PDB entry 6WZQ | X-ray diffraction, 1.45 A resolution | chains A and B

Chain A (and B):
Molecule: Nucleoprotein
Organism: Severe acute respiratory syndrome coronavirus 2
Notes: chain B of this document is another copy of the same molecule, construct and numbering; everything in this record applies to it too
Reference sequence: P0DTC9 (NCAP_SARS2); residues 247-364 here = UniProt positions 247-364
Amino-acid sequence (137 residues; numbered 228 to 364; the number before each row is that of its first residue):
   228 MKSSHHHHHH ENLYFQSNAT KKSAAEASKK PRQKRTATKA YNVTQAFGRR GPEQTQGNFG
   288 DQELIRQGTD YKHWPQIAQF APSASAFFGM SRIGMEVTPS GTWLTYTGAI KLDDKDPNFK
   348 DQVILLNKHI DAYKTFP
Not modelled in the structure: 228-250
Sequence notes: expression tag (228-246)

Interface between chain A and chain B:
Residue-residue contacts (131):
  Arg-259(A) / Ala-313(B)
  Arg-259(A) / Met-317(B)
  Gln-260(A) / Gln-306(B)  hydrogen bond (side chain-backbone)
  Gln-260(A) / Phe-307(B)
  Gln-260(A) / Ala-308(B)
  Gln-260(A) / Pro-309(B)
  Gln-260(A) / Ser-310(B)  hydrogen bond (backbone-backbone)
  Gln-260(A) / Ala-313(B)
  Gln-260(A) / Met-317(B)
  Gln-260(A) / Ile-337(B)
  Lys-261(A) / Ala-305(B)  hydrogen bond (side chain-backbone)
  Lys-261(A) / Gln-306(B)
  Lys-261(A) / Ala-308(B)  hydrogen bond (side chain-backbone)
  Arg-262(A) / Ser-310(B)  hydrogen bond (backbone-side chain)
  Arg-262(A) / Ser-312(B)
  Arg-262(A) / Ala-313(B)
  Thr-263(A) / Ser-312(B)
  Ala-264(A) / Ser-312(B)  hydrogen bond (backbone-side chain)
  Phe-274(A) / Ser-312(B)
  Phe-274(A) / Ala-313(B)  hydrophobic
  Phe-274(A) / Gly-316(B)
  Phe-274(A) / Met-317(B)  hydrophobic
  Arg-277(A) / Gly-316(B)  hydrogen bond (side chain-backbone)
  Gly-278(A) / Arg-319(B)  hydrogen bond (backbone-side chain)
  Pro-279(A) / Arg-319(B)
  Glu-280(A) / Arg-319(B)  hydrogen bond (backbone-side chain)
  Gln-281(A) / Arg-319(B)
  Gln-283(A) / Arg-319(B)  hydrogen bond (backbone-side chain)
  Gly-284(A) / Gly-316(B)
  Gly-284(A) / Met-317(B)
  Gly-284(A) / Ser-318(B)
  Asn-285(A) / Ser-318(B)
  Asn-285(A) / Arg-319(B)
  Asn-285(A) / Ile-320(B)  hydrogen bond (side chain-backbone)
  Phe-286(A) / Phe-315(B)
  Phe-286(A) / Ile-320(B)  hydrophobic
  Thr-296(A) / Ser-312(B)
  Trp-301(A) / Ala-311(B)
  Trp-301(A) / Ser-312(B)
  Ile-304(A) / Phe-315(B)
  Ala-305(A) / Lys-261(B)  hydrogen bond (backbone-side chain)
  Gln-306(A) / Gln-260(B)  hydrogen bond (backbone-side chain)
  Gln-306(A) / Lys-261(B)
  Phe-307(A) / Gln-260(B)
  Phe-307(A) / Leu-331(B)  hydrophobic
  Ala-308(A) / Gln-260(B)
  Ala-308(A) / Lys-261(B)  hydrogen bond (backbone-side chain)
  Ala-308(A) / Ala-311(B)  hydrophobic
  Ala-308(A) / Phe-314(B)  hydrophobic
  Ala-308(A) / Phe-315(B)
  Pro-309(A) / Gln-260(B)
  Pro-309(A) / Phe-314(B)
  Ser-310(A) / Gln-260(B)  hydrogen bond (backbone-backbone)
  Ser-310(A) / Arg-262(B)  hydrogen bond (side chain-backbone)
  Ala-311(A) / Trp-301(B)
  Ala-311(A) / Ala-308(B)  hydrophobic
  Ser-312(A) / Arg-262(B)
  Ser-312(A) / Thr-263(B)
  Ser-312(A) / Ala-264(B)  hydrogen bond (side chain-backbone)
  Ser-312(A) / Phe-274(B)
  Ser-312(A) / Thr-296(B)
  Ser-312(A) / Trp-301(B)
  Ala-313(A) / Arg-259(B)
  Ala-313(A) / Gln-260(B)
  Ala-313(A) / Arg-262(B)
  Ala-313(A) / Phe-274(B)  hydrophobic
  Phe-314(A) / Pro-309(B)
  Phe-315(A) / Phe-286(B)
  Phe-315(A) / Ile-304(B)
  Phe-315(A) / Ala-308(B)
  Gly-316(A) / Phe-274(B)
  Gly-316(A) / Arg-277(B)  hydrogen bond (backbone-side chain)
  Gly-316(A) / Gly-284(B)
  Met-317(A) / Arg-259(B)
  Met-317(A) / Gln-260(B)
  Met-317(A) / Phe-274(B)  hydrophobic
  Met-317(A) / Thr-282(B)
  Met-317(A) / Gly-284(B)
  Ser-318(A) / Gly-284(B)
  Ser-318(A) / Asn-285(B)
  Ser-318(A) / Tyr-333(B)  hydrogen bond
  Arg-319(A) / Gly-278(B)  hydrogen bond (side chain-backbone)
  Arg-319(A) / Pro-279(B)  hydrogen bond (side chain-backbone)
  Arg-319(A) / Glu-280(B)  hydrogen bond (side chain-backbone)
  Arg-319(A) / Gln-281(B)
  Arg-319(A) / Gln-283(B)  hydrogen bond (side chain-backbone)
  Arg-319(A) / Asn-285(B)
  Ile-320(A) / Asn-285(B)  hydrogen bond (backbone-side chain)
  Ile-320(A) / Phe-286(B)  hydrophobic
  Ile-320(A) / Ile-357(B)
  Gly-321(A) / Ile-357(B)
  Met-322(A) / Leu-353(B)  hydrophobic
  Met-322(A) / Asn-354(B)
  Met-322(A) / Ile-357(B)
  Thr-329(A) / Lys-338(B)
  Thr-329(A) / Leu-339(B)  hydrogen bond (backbone-backbone)
  Thr-329(A) / Phe-346(B)
  Trp-330(A) / Ala-336(B)  hydrophobic
  Trp-330(A) / Ile-337(B)
  Trp-330(A) / Lys-338(B)
  Leu-331(A) / Phe-307(B)  hydrophobic
  Leu-331(A) / Ala-336(B)
  Leu-331(A) / Ile-337(B)  hydrogen bond (backbone-backbone)
  Thr-332(A) / Gly-335(B)
  Tyr-333(A) / Met-317(B)
  Tyr-333(A) / Ser-318(B)  hydrogen bond
  Tyr-333(A) / Tyr-333(B)  hydrophobic
  Tyr-333(A) / Thr-334(B)  hydrogen bond (backbone-side chain)
  Tyr-333(A) / Gly-335(B)  hydrogen bond (backbone-backbone)
  Tyr-333(A) / Ala-336(B)
  Tyr-333(A) / Ile-337(B)  hydrophobic
  Thr-334(A) / Tyr-333(B)  hydrogen bond (side chain-backbone)
  Thr-334(A) / Thr-334(B)
  Gly-335(A) / Thr-332(B)
  Gly-335(A) / Tyr-333(B)  hydrogen bond (backbone-backbone)
  Ala-336(A) / Trp-330(B)  hydrophobic
  Ala-336(A) / Leu-331(B)
  Ala-336(A) / Tyr-333(B)
  Ile-337(A) / Gln-260(B)
  Ile-337(A) / Trp-330(B)
  Ile-337(A) / Leu-331(B)  hydrogen bond (backbone-backbone)
  Ile-337(A) / Tyr-333(B)  hydrophobic
  Lys-338(A) / Ser-327(B)
  Lys-338(A) / Thr-329(B)
  Lys-338(A) / Trp-330(B)
  Leu-339(A) / Thr-329(B)  hydrogen bond (backbone-backbone)
  Phe-346(A) / Thr-329(B)
  Leu-353(A) / Met-322(B)  hydrophobic
  Asn-354(A) / Met-322(B)
  Ile-357(A) / Ile-320(B)
  Ile-357(A) / Gly-321(B)
Interface residues without a listed pair, chain A (56 interface residues in all): Ser-327, Asp-341, Val-350, Asp-358
Interface residues without a listed pair, chain B (57 interface residues in all): Gly-328, Val-350, Asp-358

Overview:
The interface between chain A and chain B involves 56 residues on one side and 57 on the other, with 33
hydrogen bonds. Among the polar pairs are Gln-260(A)/Gln-306(B), Lys-261(A)/Ala-305(B) and
Lys-261(A)/Ala-308(B).
Chain A and chain B are both Nucleoprotein (Severe acute respiratory syndrome coronavirus 2); the structure,
Structure of SARS-CoV-2 Nucleocapsid dimerization domain, P21 form, was determined by X-ray diffraction,
deposited together with 6WZO.
